Entry 6ZMB (X-ray diffraction, 1.70 A resolution); this record covers chains B and C.

Chain B (and C):
Name: tRNA hydroxylase
Source organism: Pseudomonas putida KT2440
Notes: chain C of this document is another copy of the same molecule, construct and numbering; everything in this record applies to it too
Reference sequence: A0A179QS89 (A0A179QS89_PSEPU); residues 2-201 here = UniProt positions 2-201
Chain sequence (200 residues; row label = number of the first residue in the row):
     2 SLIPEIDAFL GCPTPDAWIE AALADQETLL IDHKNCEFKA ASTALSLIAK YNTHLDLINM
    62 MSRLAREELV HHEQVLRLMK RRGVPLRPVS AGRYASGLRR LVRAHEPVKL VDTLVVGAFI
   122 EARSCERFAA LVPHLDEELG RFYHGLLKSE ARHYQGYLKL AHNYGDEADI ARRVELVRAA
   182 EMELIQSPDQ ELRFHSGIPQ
Unresolved in the structure: 2 (chain C: fully traced)
Bound ions: Ca2+: Asp-8, Leu-11 (shared with Asp-8(C), Leu-11(C) of chain C); Fe ion site 1: Glu-38, Glu-69, His-72 (together with 2-amino-2-hydroxymethyl-propane-1,3-diol); Fe ion site 2: Glu-69, Glu-122, Glu-151, His-154 (together with 2-amino-2-hydroxymethyl-propane-1,3-diol)
What the authors report for this chain:
  - self-association interface (contacts with another copy of this molecule): Ser-63, Arg-67, His-73, Glu-74
  - Fe ion coordination: Glu-38, Glu-69, His-72, Glu-122, Glu-151, His-154
  - mutagenesis - K40D, K40D/R100E, R100E: abolished catalytic activity
  - mutagenesis - K40D, R100E: unchanged stability
  - binding site for tetraethylene glycol: Lys-40 (proposed by the authors, not directly observed)
  - binding site for the ligand PG6: Arg-100 (proposed by the authors, not directly observed)

Interface between chain B and chain C:
Contacting residue pairs (48; chain B residue first):
  Phe-39(B) / Leu-46(C)
  Phe-39(B) / Ile-49(C)  hydrophobic
  Phe-39(B) / Ala-50(C)  hydrophobic
  Ser-43(B) / Leu-46(C)
  Leu-46(B) / Phe-39(C)
  Leu-46(B) / Ser-43(C)
  Leu-46(B) / Leu-46(C)  hydrophobic
  Leu-46(B) / Leu-70(C)  hydrophobic
  Ile-49(B) / Phe-39(C)  hydrophobic
  Ala-50(B) / Phe-39(C)
  Thr-54(B) / Leu-87(C)
  Thr-54(B) / Arg-88(C)
  Thr-54(B) / Pro-89(C)
  Leu-56(B) / Leu-77(C)  hydrophobic
  Leu-56(B) / Lys-81(C)
  Leu-56(B) / Leu-87(C)  hydrophobic
  Ile-59(B) / His-73(C)
  Ile-59(B) / Leu-77(C)  hydrophobic
  Ile-59(B) / Leu-87(C)  hydrophobic
  Asn-60(B) / Leu-77(C)
  Asn-60(B) / Lys-81(C)
  Ser-63(B) / Leu-70(C)
  Ser-63(B) / His-73(C)  hydrogen bond
  Ser-63(B) / Glu-74(C)  hydrogen bond
  Arg-64(B) / Glu-74(C)  salt bridge
  Ala-66(B) / Leu-70(C)  hydrophobic
  Arg-67(B) / Arg-67(C)
  Arg-67(B) / Leu-70(C)
  Arg-67(B) / Val-71(C)
  Arg-67(B) / Glu-74(C)  salt bridge
  Leu-70(B) / Leu-46(C)  hydrophobic
  Leu-70(B) / Ser-63(C)
  Leu-70(B) / Ala-66(C)  hydrophobic
  Leu-70(B) / Arg-67(C)
  Val-71(B) / Arg-67(C)
  His-73(B) / Ile-59(C)
  His-73(B) / Ser-63(C)  hydrogen bond
  Glu-74(B) / Ser-63(C)  hydrogen bond
  Glu-74(B) / Arg-64(C)  hydrogen bond (side chain-backbone)
  Glu-74(B) / Arg-67(C)  salt bridge
  Leu-77(B) / Ile-59(C)  hydrophobic
  Leu-77(B) / Asn-60(C)
  Leu-87(B) / Asn-53(C)
  Leu-87(B) / Thr-54(C)
  Leu-87(B) / Leu-56(C)  hydrophobic
  Leu-87(B) / Ile-59(C)  hydrophobic
  Pro-89(B) / Asn-53(C)
  Pro-89(B) / Thr-54(C)
Interface residues without a listed pair, chain B (23 interface residues in all): Ala-42, Asn-53, His-55
Interface residues without a listed pair, chain C (25 interface residues in all): Lys-35, Ala-42

Overview:
Chain B and chain C form an interface of 23 and 25 residues respectively, with 5 hydrogen bonds and 3 salt
bridges. Polar contacts include Arg-64(B)/Glu-74(C), Arg-67(B)/Glu-74(C) and Ser-63(B)/His-73(C). Asp-8(B) and
Leu-11(B) form the Ca2+ site. The paper reports a binding site for tetraethylene glycol at Lys-40(B); K40D,
K40D/R100E and R100E of chain B abolish catalytic activity.
Chain B and chain C are both tRNA hydroxylase (Pseudomonas putida KT2440); the structure, Structure of the
native tRNA-Monooxygenase enzyme MiaE, was determined by X-ray diffraction together with 6ZMA and 6ZMC from
the same study.
